2ZJ3 - chain A; structure by X-ray diffraction, 1.90 A resolution.

== Chain A ==
Protein: Glucosamine--fructose-6-phosphate aminotransferase [isomerizing] 1
From: Homo sapiens
Notes: EC 2.6.1.16; fragment: SIS(Sugar ISomerase) domains
Reference sequence: Q06210 (GFPT1_HUMAN); residues 313-680 here correspond to UniProt positions 332-699 (UniProt number = residue number + 19)
Amino-acid sequence (375 residues; row label = number of the first residue in the row):
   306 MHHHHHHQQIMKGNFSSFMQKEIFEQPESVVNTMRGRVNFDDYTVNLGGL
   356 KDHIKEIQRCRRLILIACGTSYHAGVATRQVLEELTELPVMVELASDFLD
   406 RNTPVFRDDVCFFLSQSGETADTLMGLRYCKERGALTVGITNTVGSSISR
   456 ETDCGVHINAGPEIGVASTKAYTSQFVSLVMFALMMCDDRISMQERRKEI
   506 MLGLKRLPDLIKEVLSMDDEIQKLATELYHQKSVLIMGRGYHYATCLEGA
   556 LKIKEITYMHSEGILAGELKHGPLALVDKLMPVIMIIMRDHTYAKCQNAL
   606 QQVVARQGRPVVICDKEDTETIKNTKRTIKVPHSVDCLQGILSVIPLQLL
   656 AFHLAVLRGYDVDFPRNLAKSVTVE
Unresolved in the structure: 306-315
Sequence notes: expression tag (306-312)
Ligand contacts: 6-O-phosphono-alpha-D-glucopyranose (G6P): Cys373, Gly374, Thr375, Ser376, Leu419, Ser420, Gln421, Ser422, Gly423, Thr425, Thr428, Val471, Ser473, Glu560, Lys575, His576, Ala674, Lys675
What the authors report for this chain:
  - binding site for 6-O-phosphono-alpha-D-glucopyranose: Thr375, Ser376, Ser420, Gln421, Ser422, Thr425, Val471, His576, Ala674

== Overview ==
Bound to chain A: 6-O-phosphono-alpha-D-glucopyranose. From the paper: a binding site for
6-O-phosphono-alpha-D-glucopyranose at Thr375, Ser376 and Ser420 among others.
Chain A is Glucosamine--fructose-6-phosphate aminotransferase [isomerizing] 1 (Homo sapiens); the structure,
Isomerase domain of human glucose:fructose-6-phosphate amidotransferase, was determined by X-ray diffraction,
deposited together with 2ZJ4.
